Entry 4J70 (X-ray diffraction, 2.80 A resolution); this record covers chains B and C of the 28 polymer chains in the assembly.

== Chain B ==
Molecule: Proteasome component Y13
From: Saccharomyces cerevisiae
Notes: EC 3.4.25.1
Reference sequence: P23638 (PSA4_YEAST); residues 0-257 here correspond to UniProt positions 1-258 (UniProt number = residue number + 1)
Amino-acid sequence (258 residues; numbered 0 to 257; the number before each row is that of its first residue; numbering starts at 0):
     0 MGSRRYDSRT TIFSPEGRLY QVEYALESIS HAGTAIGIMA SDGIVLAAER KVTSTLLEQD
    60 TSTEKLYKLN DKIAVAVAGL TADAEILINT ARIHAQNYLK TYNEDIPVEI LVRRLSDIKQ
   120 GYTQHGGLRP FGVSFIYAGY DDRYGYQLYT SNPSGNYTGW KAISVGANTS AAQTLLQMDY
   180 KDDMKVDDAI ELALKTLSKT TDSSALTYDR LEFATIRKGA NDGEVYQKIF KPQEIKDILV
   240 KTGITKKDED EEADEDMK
Not modelled in the structure: 0, 245-257
Swiss-Prot annotation at these positions:
  - cross-link (Glycyl lysine isopeptide (Lys-Gly)): Lys99 (interchain with G-Cter in ubiquitin), Lys198 (interchain with G-Cter in ubiquitin), Lys230 (interchain with G-Cter in ubiquitin)

== Chain C ==
Molecule: Proteasome component PRE6
From: Saccharomyces cerevisiae
Notes: EC 3.4.25.1
Reference sequence: P40303 (PSA7_YEAST); residues -1 to 252 here correspond to UniProt positions 1-254 (UniProt number = residue number + 2)
Amino-acid sequence (254 residues; numbered -1 to 252; the number before each row is that of its first residue; numbers below 1 keep their minus sign (Met-1 is residue -1)):
    -1 MSGYDRALSI FSPDGHIFQV EYALEAVKRG TCAVGVKGKN CVVLGCERRS TLKLQDTRIT
    59 PSKVSKIDSH VVLSFSGLNA DSRILIEKAR VEAQSHRLTL EDPVTVEYLT RYVAGVQQRY
   119 TQSGGVRPFG VSTLIAGFDP RDDEPKLYQT EPSGIYSSWS AQTIGRNSKT VREFLEKNYD
   179 RKEPPATVEE CVKLTVRSLL EVVQTGAKNI EITVVKPDSD IVALSSEEIN QYVTQIEQEK
   239 QEQQEQDKKK KSNH
Not modelled in the structure: -1 to 0, 242-252
Swiss-Prot annotation at these positions:
  - modified residue: Thr58 (Phosphothreonine)

== How chain B and chain C interact ==
Contacting residue pairs (78; chain B residue first):
  Arg3(B) - Arg4(C)
  Asp6(B) - Tyr2(C)  hydrogen bond
  Asp6(B) - Arg4(C)  salt bridge
  Arg8(B) - Arg4(C)
  Thr10(B) - Leu6(C)
  Thr10(B) - Arg125(C)
  Ile11(B) - Leu6(C)  hydrophobic
  Ile11(B) - Gln17(C)
  Phe12(B) - Gln17(C)  hydrogen bond (backbone-side chain)
  Phe12(B) - Tyr20(C)  hydrophobic
  Phe12(B) - Ala21(C)  hydrophobic
  Phe12(B) - Arg125(C)
  Phe12(B) - Pro126(C)
  Phe12(B) - Gly128(C)
  Ser13(B) - Tyr20(C)
  Pro14(B) - Tyr20(C)
  Pro14(B) - Glu23(C)
  Glu15(B) - Glu23(C)
  Glu15(B) - Arg27(C)  hydrogen bond (backbone-side chain)
  Gly16(B) - Tyr20(C)
  Gly16(B) - Glu23(C)
  Gly16(B) - Ala24(C)
  Gly16(B) - Arg27(C)
  Arg17(B) - Arg27(C)
  Leu18(B) - Leu76(C)  hydrophobic
  Leu18(B) - Arg125(C)
  Met38(B) - Asp54(C)
  Glu108(B) - Ile57(C)
  Arg112(B) - Arg81(C)
  Ser115(B) - Arg81(C)  hydrogen bond (backbone-side chain)
  Asp116(B) - Arg81(C)  salt bridge
  Asp116(B) - Ile82(C)
  Gln119(B) - Ala78(C)
  Gln119(B) - Asp79(C)
  Gln119(B) - Ile82(C)
  Thr122(B) - Arg125(C)  hydrogen bond (backbone-side chain)
  Gln123(B) - Tyr118(C)
  Gln123(B) - Gly123(C)
  Gln123(B) - Val124(C)
  Gln123(B) - Arg125(C)  hydrogen bond (backbone-backbone)
  Gln123(B) - Pro126(C)
  Gln123(B) - Phe127(C)
  His124(B) - Gly123(C)
  His124(B) - Val124(C)
  Gly125(B) - Tyr2(C)
  Gly125(B) - Gly123(C)  hydrogen bond (backbone-backbone)
  Gly126(B) - Tyr2(C)
  Tyr143(B) - Arg56(C)  hydrogen bond (backbone-side chain)
  Tyr143(B) - Ile57(C)  hydrophobic
  Tyr145(B) - Arg56(C)  hydrogen bond (backbone-side chain)
  Gln146(B) - Ile57(C)
  Leu147(B) - Ile57(C)
  Tyr148(B) - Ile57(C)
  Ser153(B) - Ala78(C)
  Gly154(B) - Ala78(C)
  Gly154(B) - Arg81(C)  hydrogen bond (backbone-side chain)
  Asn155(B) - Asn77(C)
  Asn155(B) - Ala78(C)
  Tyr156(B) - Pro59(C)
  Tyr156(B) - Arg81(C)
  Thr157(B) - Thr58(C)
  Gly158(B) - Gln53(C)
  Gly158(B) - Asp54(C)  hydrogen bond (backbone-backbone)
  Gly158(B) - Ile57(C)
  Gly158(B) - Thr58(C)  hydrogen bond (backbone-side chain)
  Trp159(B) - Leu50(C)  hydrophobic
  Trp159(B) - Leu52(C)
  Trp159(B) - Gln53(C)
  Trp159(B) - Asp54(C)
  Lys160(B) - Leu52(C)  hydrogen bond (backbone-backbone)
  Lys160(B) - Gln53(C)
  Ala161(B) - Leu52(C)
  Gln172(B) - Leu50(C)
  Gln172(B) - Leu52(C)
  Leu175(B) - Leu52(C)
  Gln176(B) - Lys51(C)
  Gln176(B) - Leu52(C)
  Tyr179(B) - Leu52(C)  hydrophobic

== Overview ==
Chain B and chain C form an interface of 41 and 31 residues respectively, with 13 hydrogen bonds and 2 salt
bridges. Among the polar pairs are Asp6(B)-Arg4(C), Asp116(B)-Arg81(C) and Asp6(B)-Tyr2(C).
Chain B is Proteasome component Y13 and chain C is Proteasome component PRE6, both from Saccharomyces
cerevisiae; the structure, Yeast 20S proteasome in complex with the belactosin derivative 3e, was determined
by X-ray diffraction.
